Entry 8OVG (electron microscopy, 8.47 A resolution (very low resolution: no residue pairs are listed; an interface is given only as per-side residue counts)); this record covers chains B and D of the 6 polymer chains in the assembly.

== Chain B (and D) ==
Molecule: Lon protease homolog, mitochondrial
Organism: Homo sapiens
Notes: EC 3.4.21.53; engineered mutation(s): Y186pCMF; chain D of this document is another copy of the same molecule, construct and numbering; everything in this record applies to it too
UniProt: P36776 (LONM_HUMAN); residues 115-959 here = UniProt positions 115-959
Chain sequence (869 residues; numbered 91 to 959; the number before each row is that of its first residue):
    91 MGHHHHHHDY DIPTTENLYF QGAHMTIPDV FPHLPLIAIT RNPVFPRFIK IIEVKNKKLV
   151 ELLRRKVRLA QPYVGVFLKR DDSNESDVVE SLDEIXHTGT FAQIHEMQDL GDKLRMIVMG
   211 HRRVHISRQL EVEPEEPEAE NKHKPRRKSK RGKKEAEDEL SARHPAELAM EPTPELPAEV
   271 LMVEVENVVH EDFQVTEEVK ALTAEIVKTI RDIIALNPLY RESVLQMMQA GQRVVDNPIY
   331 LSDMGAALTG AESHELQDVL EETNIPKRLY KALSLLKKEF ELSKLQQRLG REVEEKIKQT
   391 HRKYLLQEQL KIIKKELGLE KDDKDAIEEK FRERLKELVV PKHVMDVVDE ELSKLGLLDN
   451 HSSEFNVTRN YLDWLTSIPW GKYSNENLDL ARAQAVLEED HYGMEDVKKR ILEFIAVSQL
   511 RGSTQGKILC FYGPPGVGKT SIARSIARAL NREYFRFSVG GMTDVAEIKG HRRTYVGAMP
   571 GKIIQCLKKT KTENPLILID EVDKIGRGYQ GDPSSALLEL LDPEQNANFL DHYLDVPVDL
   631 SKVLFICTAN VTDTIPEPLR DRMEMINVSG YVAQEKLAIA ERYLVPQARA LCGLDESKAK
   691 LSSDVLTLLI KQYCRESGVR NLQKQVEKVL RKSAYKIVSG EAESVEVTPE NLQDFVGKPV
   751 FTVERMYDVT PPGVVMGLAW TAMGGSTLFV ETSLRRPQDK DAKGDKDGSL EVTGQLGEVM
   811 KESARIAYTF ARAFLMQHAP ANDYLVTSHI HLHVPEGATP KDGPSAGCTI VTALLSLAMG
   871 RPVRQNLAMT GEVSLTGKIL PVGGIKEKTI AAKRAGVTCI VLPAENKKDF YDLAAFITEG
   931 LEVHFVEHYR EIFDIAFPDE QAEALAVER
Unresolved in the structure: 91-122, 222-271, 950-959
Modified / non-standard residues: 1PA (4-(carboxymethyl)-L-phenylalanine) at position 186
Differences from the reference sequence: initiating methionine (91); expression tag (92-114); conflict 1PA_186 (Tyr in P36776)
Curated features (UniProtKB/Swiss-Prot):
  - active site: Ser855, Lys898
  - binding site (ATP): Gly523 to Thr530
  - natural variant: Glu476 (E476A: In CODASS), Ser631 (S631Y: In CODASS), Ala670 (A670V: In CODASS), Arg672 (R672C: In CODASS), Pro676 (P676S: In CODASS), Arg679 (R679H: In CODASS), Arg721 (R721G: In CODASS), Ala724 (A724V: In CODASS), Pro749 (P749S: In CODASS), Gly767 (G767E: In CODASS), Ile927 (deletion: In CODASS)
  - mutagenesis: Lys529 (K529R: Abolishes ATPase activity, and presumably ATP-driven protein unfolding, but does not block access to the proteolytic active site or prevent a substrate from binding to it), Trp770 (W770A: Has low basal, but normal stimulated ATPase activity, and retains peptidase activity; W770P: Has normal basal, but low stimulated ATPase activity, and abolishes peptidase activity), Ser855 (S855A: Lacks both ATPase and protease activity, but retains DNA binding activity), Thr880 (T880V: Enhances the basal, but not the stimulated ATPase activity), Gly893 (G893A: Has low basal, but normal stimulated ATPase activity, and retains peptidase activity; G893P: Has normal basal, but low stimulated ATPase activity, and abolishes peptidase activity), Gly894 (G894A/S: Enhances the basal, but not the stimulated ATPase activity, and retains peptidase activity; G894P: Enhances the basal, but not the stimulated ATPase activity, and abolishes peptidase activity)
Reported in the primary citation:
  - catalytic residues: Ser855, Lys898 (citing earlier work)
  - post-translational modification sites: Ser173, Ser181, Tyr394 (citing earlier work)

== How chain B and chain D interact ==
At this resolution (8 A) residue pairs are not listed: 43 residues of chain B and 52 of chain D lie at the interface.

== Summary ==
43 residues of chain B face 52 of chain D across their interface. UniProt lists active-site residues Ser855(B)
and Lys898(B), 8 ATP-binding residues and 6 mutagenesis sites on chain B. From the paper: catalytic residues
Ser855(B) and Lys898(B); modification sites Ser173(B), Ser181(B) and Tyr394(B).
Both chains are Lon protease homolog, mitochondrial (Homo sapiens). Entry 8OVG (Human Mitochondrial Lon Y186E
Mutant ADP Bound) was determined by electron microscopy together with 8OVF, 8OKA, 8OM7 and 8OJL from the same
study.
